7UBY - chains B and D; structure by X-ray diffraction, 2.10 A resolution.

== Chain B ==
Molecule: Glucosyltransferase TcdA
From: Clostridioides difficile
Notes: EC 2.4.1.-
UniProt: P16154 (TCDA_CLODI); numbering as in UniProt (aligned over 1-542)
Chain sequence (543 residues; numbered 0 to 542; the number before each row is that of its first residue; numbering starts at 0):
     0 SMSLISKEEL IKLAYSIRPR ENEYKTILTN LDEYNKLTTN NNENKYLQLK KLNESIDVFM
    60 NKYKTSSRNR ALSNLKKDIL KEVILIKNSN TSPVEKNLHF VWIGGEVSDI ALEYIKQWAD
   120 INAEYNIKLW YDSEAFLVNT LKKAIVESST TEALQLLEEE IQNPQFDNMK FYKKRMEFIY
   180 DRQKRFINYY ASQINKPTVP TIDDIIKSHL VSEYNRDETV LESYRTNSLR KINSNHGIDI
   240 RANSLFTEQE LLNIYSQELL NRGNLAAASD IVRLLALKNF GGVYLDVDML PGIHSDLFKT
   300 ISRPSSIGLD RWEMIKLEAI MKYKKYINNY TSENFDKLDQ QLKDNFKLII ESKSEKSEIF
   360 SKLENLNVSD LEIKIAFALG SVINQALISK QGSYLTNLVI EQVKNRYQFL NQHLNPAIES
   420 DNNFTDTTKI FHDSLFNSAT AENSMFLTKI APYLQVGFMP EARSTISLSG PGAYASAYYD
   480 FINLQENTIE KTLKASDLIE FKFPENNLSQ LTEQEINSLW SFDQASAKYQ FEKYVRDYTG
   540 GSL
Unresolved in the structure: 0-1, 14-21, 64-65, 353-354
Differences from the reference sequence: expression tag (0); engineered mutation Ala190 (Lys in P16154)
Bound ions: Mn2+: Asp287, Glu514 (together with uridine-5'-diphosphate-glucose)
Ligand contacts: uridine-5'-diphosphate-glucose (UPG): Val100, Trp101, Ile102, Asn138, Leu264, Ala265, Ser268, Asp269, Arg272, Tyr283, Asp285, Val286, Asp287, Ile382, Asn383, Gln384, Thr464, Ile465, Gly469, Pro470, Glu514, Asn516, Ser517, Leu518, Trp519

== Chain D ==
Molecule: Nanobody VHH AH3
Notes: antibody fragment or engineered binder
Chain sequence (151 residues; each row starts with the number of its first residue; numbering starts at 0):
     0 SQLQLVESGG GLVQPGGSLR LSCAASGFTL DYSSIGWFRQ APGKEREGVS CISSSGDSTK
    60 YADSVKGRFT TSRDNAKNTV YLQMNSLKPD DTAVYYCAAF RATMCGVFPL SPYGKDDWGK
   120 GTLVTVSSEP KTPKPQTSGA PVPYPDPLEP R
Unresolved in the structure: 0-3, 25-28, 128-150
Disulfide bonds: Cys22-Cys96, Cys50-Cys104

== Interface between chain B and chain D ==
Pairs across the interface - 35 pairs, chain B then chain D:
  Glu133(B) with Ala101(D)
  Tyr189(B) with Tyr112(D), hydrogen bond (side chain-backbone)
  Ile193(B) with Pro111(D), hydrophobic; Tyr112(D); Gly113(D); Lys114(D), hydrogen bond (backbone-side chain)
  Asn194(B) with Gly113(D), hydrogen bond (side chain-backbone); Lys114(D); Asp115(D), hydrogen bond (side chain-backbone); Asp116(D), hydrogen bond (side chain-backbone)
  Lys195(B) with Lys114(D), hydrogen bond (backbone-side chain)
  Pro196(B) with Ala98(D), hydrogen bond (backbone-backbone)
  Thr197(B) with Ala98(D)
  Val198(B) with Ala98(D), hydrogen bond (backbone-backbone); Phe99(D); Arg100(D), hydrogen bond (backbone-backbone); Pro111(D), hydrophobic; Lys114(D)
  Thr200(B) with Ala101(D)
  Asp203(B) with Arg100(D), salt bridge
  Arg240(B) with Gly105(D); Val106(D)
  Phe245(B) with Leu109(D)
  Thr246(B) with Leu109(D)
  Glu247(B) with Leu109(D)
  Gln248(B) with Glu44(D); Leu109(D); Ser110(D), hydrogen bond (side chain-backbone)
  Leu251(B) with Val106(D), hydrophobic; Ser110(D)
  Asn252(B) with Tyr112(D)
  Ser255(B) with Tyr112(D)
  Gln256(B) with Tyr112(D)
  Leu259(B) with Tyr112(D), hydrophobic
  Asn260(B) with Tyr112(D), hydrogen bond
Also at the interface, not in a pair above, chain B (23 interface residues in all): Pro199, Ala241
Also at the interface, not in a pair above, chain D (18 interface residues in all): Ser32, Lys59, Ala97

== In short ==
23 residues of chain B and 18 residues of chain D are in contact, with 11 hydrogen bonds and 1 salt bridge.
Polar pairs include Asp203(B)-Arg100(D), Tyr189(B)-Tyr112(D) and Ile193(B)-Lys114(D). Bound to chain B:
uridine-5'-diphosphate-glucose. Asp287(B) and Glu514(B) coordinate Mn2+.
Chain B is Glucosyltransferase TcdA (Clostridioides difficile) and chain D is Nanobody VHH AH3; the structure,
Structure of the GTD domain of Clostridium difficile toxin A in complex with VHH AH3, was determined by X-ray
diffraction (same publication as 7UBX).
